7FLQ - chains A and B; structure by X-ray diffraction, 1.73 A resolution.

# Chain A
Molecule: Pre-mRNA-splicing factor 8
From: Saccharomyces cerevisiae S288C
UniProtKB: P33334 (PRP8_YEAST); residue numbers follow UniProt; this construct covers 1836-2090
Amino-acid sequence (258 residues; each row starts with the number of its first residue):
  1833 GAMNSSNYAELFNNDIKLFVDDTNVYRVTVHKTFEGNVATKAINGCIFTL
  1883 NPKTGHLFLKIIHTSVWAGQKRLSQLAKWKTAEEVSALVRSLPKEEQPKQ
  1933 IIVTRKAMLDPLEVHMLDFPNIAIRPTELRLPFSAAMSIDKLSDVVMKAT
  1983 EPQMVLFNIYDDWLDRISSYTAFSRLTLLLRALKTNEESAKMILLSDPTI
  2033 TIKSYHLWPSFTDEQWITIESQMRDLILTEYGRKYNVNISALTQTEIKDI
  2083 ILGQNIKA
Unresolved in the structure: 2070-2090
Construct notes: expression tag (1833-1835)

# Chain B
Molecule: A1 cistron-splicing factor AAR2
From: Saccharomyces cerevisiae S288C
UniProtKB: P32357 (AAR2_YEAST); aligned to UniProt positions 1-317 over residues 1-317
Amino-acid sequence (308 residues; each row starts with the number of its first residue; note: 13 numbers in that range are skipped by the numbering (no residue carries them; nothing is unmodelled there); numbers below 1 keep their minus sign (Gly-3 is residue -3)):
    -3 GAMAMNTVPFTSAPIEVTIGIDQYSFNVKENQPFHGIKDIPIGHVHVIHF
    47 QHADNSSMRYGYWFDCRMGNFYIQYDPKDGLYKMMEERDGAKFENIVHNF
    97 KERQMMVSYPKIDEDDTWYNLTEFVQMDKIRKIVRKDENQFSYVDSSMTT
   147 VQENEL
   166 SSSSSDPAHSLNYTVINFKSREAIRPGHEMEDFLDKSYYLNTVMLQGIFK
   216 NSSNYFGELQFAFLNAMFFGNYGSSLQWHAMIELICSSATVPKHMLDKLD
   266 EILYYQIKTLPEQYSDILLNERVWNICLYSSFQKNSLHNTEKIMENKYPE
   316 LL
Unresolved in the structure: -3 to 0, 166-169
Construct notes: expression tag (-3 to 0); conflict Ser166 (Leu153 in P32357), Ser167 (Lys154 in P32357), Ser170 (Asp in P32357)
Small-molecule neighbours: (3S)-3-amino-3-(4-methoxyphenyl)propan-1-ol (V03): Pro5, Phe6, Thr7, Tyr68, Glu83, Ile92, Phe96

# Interface between chain A and chain B
Residue-residue contacts (16; chain A residue first):
  Gln1907(A) - Met195(B)
  Gln1907(A) - Leu199(B)
  Leu1908(A) - Met195(B)  hydrophobic
  Trp1911(A) - Glu194(B)
  Trp1911(A) - Met195(B)  hydrophobic
  Trp1911(A) - Phe198(B)  hydrophobic
  Asp1942(A) - Lys184(B)  salt bridge
  Glu1945(A) - Lys184(B)  salt bridge
  Val1946(A) - Ile189(B)  hydrophobic
  Val1946(A) - Glu194(B)
  Val1946(A) - Phe198(B)  hydrophobic
  His1947(A) - Glu194(B)
  Leu1949(A) - Lys184(B)
  Leu1949(A) - Ser185(B)
  Leu1949(A) - Arg186(B)
  Asp1950(A) - Arg186(B)  salt bridge

# Overview
The interface between chain A and chain B involves 9 residues on one side and 8 on the other, with 3 salt
bridges. Polar contacts include Asp1942(A)-Lys184(B), Glu1945(A)-Lys184(B) and Asp1950(A)-Arg186(B). Chain B
binds (3S)-3-amino-3-(4-methoxyphenyl)propan-1-ol.
Chain A is Pre-mRNA-splicing factor 8 and chain B is A1 cistron-splicing factor AAR2, both from Saccharomyces
cerevisiae S288C; the structure, PanDDA analysis group deposition -- Aar2/RNaseH in complex with fragment
P05F12 from the F2X-Universal Library, was determined by X-ray diffraction, deposited together with 5ST0,
5ST1, 5ST2, 5ST3, 5ST4, 5ST5 and 248 further entries.
